4A6H - chains B and D of the 4 polymer chains in the assembly; structure by X-ray diffraction, 1.45 A resolution.

Chain B (and D):
Molecule: Phosphatidylinositol 4,5-bisphosphate-binding protein SLM1
From: Saccharomyces cerevisiae
Notes: fragment: ph domain, residues 469-583; chain D of this document is another copy of the same molecule, construct and numbering; everything in this record applies to it too
UniProt: P40485 (SLM1_YEAST); numbering as in UniProt (aligned over 469-583)
Sequence (120 residues; row label = number of the first residue in the row):
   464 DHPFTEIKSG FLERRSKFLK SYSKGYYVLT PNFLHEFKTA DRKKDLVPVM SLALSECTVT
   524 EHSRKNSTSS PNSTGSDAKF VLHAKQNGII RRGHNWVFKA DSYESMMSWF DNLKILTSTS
Disordered / not traced: 464, 530-538, 582-583 (chain D: 464-465, 529-538, 582-583)
Construct notes: expression tag (464-468)
Small-molecule neighbours: D-myo-inositol-4-phosphate (I4D): Arg478, Lys483, Ser484, Tyr485, Ser539, Lys542, Lys562
Swiss-Prot annotation at these positions:
  - mutagenesis: Arg477 to Arg478 (In SLM1-PHM2; reduces phosphoinositide binding by 95%; when associated with A-487), Lys483 (K483A: In SLM1-PHM1; reduces phosphoinositide binding by 80% and causes mislocalization to the cytoplasm; when associated with A-487), Lys487 (K487A: In SLM1-PHM1; reduces phosphoinositide binding by 80% and causes mislocalization to the cytoplasm; when associated with A-483. In SLM1-PHM2; reduces phosphoinositide binding by 95% ...)
What the authors report for this chain:
  - binding site for D-myo-inositol-4-phosphate: Arg478, Ser484, Tyr485, Lys542, Lys562
  - binding site for phosphate ion: Lys480, Phe481, His557, Asn558

How chain B and chain D interact:
Residue-residue contacts (33; chain B residue first):
  His465(B) with Ser518(D), hydrogen bond; Gln549(D)
  Phe467(B) with Asn495(D); Phe496(D), hydrophobic
  Thr468(B) with Pro494(D); Asn495(D), hydrogen bond (backbone-side chain)
  Thr493(B) with Asn495(D)
  Pro494(B) with Pro466(D); Thr468(D)
  Asn495(B) with Phe467(D); Thr468(D), hydrogen bond (side chain-backbone); Thr493(D)
  Phe496(B) with His498(D); Leu509(D)
  His498(B) with Phe496(D)
  Lys506(B) with Gln549(D)
  Lys507(B) with Glu519(D)
  Leu509(B) with Phe496(D); Ala516(D), hydrophobic; Ser518(D); Glu519(D)
  Val510(B) with Gly551(D); Ile552(D)
  Pro511(B) with Phe496(D), hydrophobic
  Ala516(B) with Leu509(D)
  Glu519(B) with Lys506(D); Leu509(D)
  Gln549(B) with Lys507(D); Leu509(D)
  Asn550(B) with Leu509(D)
  Gly551(B) with Val510(D)
  Ile552(B) with Val510(D)
  Leu579(B) with Pro466(D)
Interface residues without a listed pair, chain B (23 interface residues in all): Phe500, Ser514, Ser518
Interface residues without a listed pair, chain D (23 interface residues in all): Phe500, Arg505, Pro511, Ser514, Asn550

Summary:
Chain B and chain D each contribute 23 residues to their interface, with 3 hydrogen bonds. Polar pairs include
His465(B)-Ser518(D) and Thr468(B)-Asn495(D). Ligands of chain B: D-myo-inositol-4-phosphate. From the paper: a
binding site for D-myo-inositol-4-phosphate at Arg478(B), Ser484(B) and Tyr485(B) among others; a binding site
for phosphate ion at Lys480(B), Phe481(B) and His557(B) among others.
Chain B and chain D are both Phosphatidylinositol 4,5-bisphosphate-binding protein SLM1 (Saccharomyces
cerevisiae); the structure, Crystal structure of Slm1-PH domain in complex with Inositol-4- phosphate, was
determined by X-ray diffraction, deposited together with 4A5K, 4A6F and 4A6K.
